Entry 7V8L (electron microscopy, 3.50 A resolution); this record covers chains E and C of the 5 polymer chains in the assembly.

Chain E:
Protein: Lipoprotein-releasing system transmembrane protein LolE
Source organism: Escherichia coli K-12
UniProt: P75958 (LOLE_ECOLI); residues 1-414 here = UniProt positions 1-414
Amino-acid sequence (414 residues; row label = number of the first residue in the row):
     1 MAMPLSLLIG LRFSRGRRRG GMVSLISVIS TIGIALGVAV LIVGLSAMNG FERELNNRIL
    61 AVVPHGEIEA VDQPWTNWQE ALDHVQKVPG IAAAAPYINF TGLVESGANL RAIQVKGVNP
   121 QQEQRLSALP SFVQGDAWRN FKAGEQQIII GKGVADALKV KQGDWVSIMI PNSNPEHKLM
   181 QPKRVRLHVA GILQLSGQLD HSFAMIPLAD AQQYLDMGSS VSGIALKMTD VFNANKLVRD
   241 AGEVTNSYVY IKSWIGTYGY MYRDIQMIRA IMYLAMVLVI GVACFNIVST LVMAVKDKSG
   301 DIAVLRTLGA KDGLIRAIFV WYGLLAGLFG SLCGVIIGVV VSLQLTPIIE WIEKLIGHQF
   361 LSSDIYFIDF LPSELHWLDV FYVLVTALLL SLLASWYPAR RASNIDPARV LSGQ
Disordered / not traced: 1-3, 413-414
Ligand contacts: PCJ ((2R)-3-{[(2S)-3-hydroxy-2-(palmitoylamino)propyl]thio}propane-1,2-diyl dihexadecanoate): Val40, Gly44, Ala47, Met48, Phe51, Tyr260, Met261, Asp264, Ile265, Met267, Ile268, Ile271, Met272, Ile349, Phe360, Leu361, Tyr366, Phe367, Leu371
From the paper describing this entry:
  - binding site for PCJ: Phe51, Met261, Asp264, Ile265, Met267, Ile268
  - mutagenesis - M267D: unchanged binding to Outer membrane lipoprotein RcsF
  - mutagenesis - D264F, D264K, D264N: abolished growth
  - mutagenesis - D264N, S363DEL/D364DEL/I365DEL/Y366DEL/F367DEL/I368DEL: abolished binding to Outer membrane lipoprotein RcsF
  - mutagenesis - D264A, D264E, D264F, D264K, I365D, Y366D, F367D, I368D: decreased binding to Outer membrane lipoprotein RcsF

Chain C:
Protein: Lipoprotein-releasing system transmembrane protein LolC
Source organism: Escherichia coli K-12
UniProt: P0ADC3 (LOLC_ECOLI); residues 1-399 here = UniProt positions 1-399
Amino-acid sequence (399 residues; each row starts with the number of its first residue):
     1 MYQPVALFIG LRYMRGRAAD RFGRFVSWLS TIGITLGVMA LVTVLSVMNG FERELQNNIL
    61 GLMPQAILSS EHGSLNPQQL PETAVKLDGV NRVAPITTGD VVLQSARSVA VGVMLGIDPA
   121 QKDPLTPYLV NVKQTDLEPG KYNVILGEQL ASQLGVNRGD QIRVMVPSAS QFTPMGRIPS
   181 QRLFNVIGTF AANSEVDGYE MLVNIEDASR LMRYPAGNIT GWRLWLDEPL KVDSLSQQKL
   241 PEGSKWQDWR DRKGELFQAV RMEKNMMGLL LSLIVAVAAF NIITSLGLMV MEKQGEVAIL
   301 QTQGLTPRQI MMVFMVQGAS AGIIGAILGA ALGALLASQL NNLMPIIGVL LDGAALPVAI
   361 EPLQVIVIAL VAMAIALLST LYPSWRAAAT QPAEALRYE
Disordered / not traced: 1, 398-399
Ligand contacts: PCJ ((2R)-3-{[(2S)-3-hydroxy-2-(palmitoylamino)propyl]thio}propane-1,2-diyl dihexadecanoate): Met39, Ala40, Thr43, Val44, Val47, Met48, Phe51, Glu263, Met266, Met267, Leu269, Leu270, Leu273, Leu336, Leu340, Leu356
From the paper describing this entry:
  - binding site for PCJ: Val44, Val47, Met48, Glu263, Met266, Met267
  - mutagenesis - M48D, F51D, L55D, V260D, E263A, E263D, E263F, E263K, E263Q, E263S: abolished growth
  - mutagenesis - E263A, E263D, E263F, E263K, E263Q, E263S: abolished binding to Outer membrane lipoprotein RcsF

How chain E and chain C interact:
Contacting residue pairs (51; chain E residue first):
  Arg19(E) with Ala395(C)
  Met22(E) with Gly287(C); Met291(C); Tyr382(C), hydrophobic; Arg386(C)
  Val23(E) with Met291(C), hydrophobic
  Leu25(E) with Tyr382(C), hydrophobic
  Ile26(E) with Thr284(C); Gly287(C); Leu288(C), hydrophobic
  Ile29(E) with Phe280(C), hydrophobic; Thr284(C)
  Ile32(E) with Phe280(C), hydrophobic
  Thr101(E) with Ser108(C); Val109(C)
  Leu103(E) with Val109(C), hydrophobic
  Ala112(E) with Ala110(C)
  Ser173(E) with Ala106(C)
  Ile271(E) with Met267(C), hydrophobic
  Ala275(E) with Leu271(C), hydrophobic
  Met276(E) with Leu270(C), hydrophobic
  Val279(E) with Leu273(C), hydrophobic; Ile274(C), hydrophobic; Val277(C), hydrophobic
  Val282(E) with Ile274(C), hydrophobic; Val277(C), hydrophobic; Ala278(C), hydrophobic
  Phe285(E) with Leu29(C), hydrophobic
  Asn286(E) with Asn281(C); Thr284(C), hydrogen bond
  Val288(E) with Leu29(C), hydrophobic
  Ser289(E) with Val26(C); Leu29(C); Leu288(C)
  Thr290(E) with Leu288(C)
  Val292(E) with Phe22(C), hydrophobic; Val26(C), hydrophobic
  Met293(E) with Leu288(C), hydrophobic; Met291(C), hydrophobic
  Lys296(E) with Arg17(C)
  His358(E) with Met262(C)
  Gln359(E) with Met262(C)
  Phe360(E) with Met262(C)
  Ser363(E) with Glu255(C), hydrogen bond
  Ile365(E) with Glu255(C); Leu256(C), hydrophobic; Ala259(C), hydrophobic
  Tyr366(E) with Ala259(C), hydrophobic; Glu263(C), hydrogen bond
  Tyr397(E) with Phe22(C), hydrophobic
  Arg401(E) with Phe22(C)
Interface residues without a listed pair, chain E (42 interface residues in all): Gly33, Leu36, Val40, Leu110, Pro171, Pro182, Met272, Leu278, Ala283, Pro398
Interface residues without a listed pair, chain C (41 interface residues in all): Asp20, Ile32, Gly33, Ala40, Val102, Gln104, Ser105, Val111, Pro167, Pro179, Ile283, Glu292

In short:
42 residues of chain E face 41 of chain C across their interface; the contacts include 3 hydrogen bonds. Polar
contacts include Asn286(E)-Thr284(C), Ser363(E)-Glu255(C) and Tyr366(E)-Glu263(C). The paper reports a binding
site for PCJ at Phe51(E), Met261(E) and Val44(C) among others; M48D, F51D and L55D of chain C, among others,
abolish growth; 21 substitutions were tested in all.
Here chain E is Lipoprotein-releasing system transmembrane protein LolE and chain C is Lipoprotein-releasing
system transmembrane protein LolC, both from Escherichia coli K-12. Entry 7V8L (LolCDE with bound RcsF in
nanodiscs) was determined by electron microscopy (same publication as 7V8I and 7V8M).
